Entry 6RWM (electron microscopy, 2.81 A resolution); this record covers chains A and I of the 16 polymer chains in the assembly.

[Chain A (and I)]
Protein: Pol protein
Source organism: Simian immunodeficiency virus
Notes: engineered mutation(s): S119D; chain I of this document is another copy of the same molecule, construct and numbering; everything in this record applies to it too
Reference sequence: E1ANT8 (E1ANT8_SIV); residues 1-289 here correspond to UniProt positions 735-1023 (UniProt number = residue number + 734)
Amino-acid sequence (290 residues; each row starts with the number of its first residue; numbering starts at 0):
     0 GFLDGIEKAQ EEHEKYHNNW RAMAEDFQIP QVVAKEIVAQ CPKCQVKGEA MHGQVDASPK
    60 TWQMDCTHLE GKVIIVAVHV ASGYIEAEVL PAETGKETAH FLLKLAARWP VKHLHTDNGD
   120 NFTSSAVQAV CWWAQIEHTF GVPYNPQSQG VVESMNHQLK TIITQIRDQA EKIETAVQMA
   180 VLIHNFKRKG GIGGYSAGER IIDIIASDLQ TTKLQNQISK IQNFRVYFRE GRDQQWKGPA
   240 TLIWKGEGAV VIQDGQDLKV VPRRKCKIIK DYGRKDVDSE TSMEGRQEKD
Not modelled in the structure: 270-289
Construct notes: expression tag (0); conflict D119 (Ala853 in E1ANT8)
Ion coordination: Zn2+: H12, H16, C40, C43; Mg2+ site 1: D64, D116 (together with Bictegravir); Mg2+ site 2: D64, E152 (together with Bictegravir)
Residues lining bound ligands: Bictegravir (KLQ): D64, D116, N117, G118, Y143, P145, Q146, E152
Reported in the primary citation:
  - Mg2+ coordination: D64, D116, E152
  - catalytic residues: D64, D116, E152
  - contacts within the chain: Q148-E152 (water-mediated contact), D116-Q148 (water-mediated contact)
  - binding site for Bictegravir: N117, G118

[Chain A / chain I interface]
Residue-residue contacts - 32 pairs, chain A then chain I:
  E11(A) - K186(I)  salt bridge
  K14(A) - Q168(I)  hydrogen bond (backbone-side chain)
  Y15(A) - I182(I)
  Y15(A) - K186(I)
  H16(A) - R187(I)  hydrogen bond (backbone-side chain)
  N17(A) - K186(I)
  N18(A) - K186(I)
  N18(A) - R187(I)
  N18(A) - K188(I)  hydrogen bond (side chain-backbone)
  R20(A) - K188(I)
  R20(A) - G189(I)
  A21(A) - K186(I)
  A21(A) - K188(I)
  E24(A) - K188(I)  salt bridge
  D25(A) - K188(I)  salt bridge
  K42(A) - Q164(I)
  K42(A) - D167(I)  salt bridge
  Q164(A) - K42(I)
  D167(A) - K42(I)  salt bridge
  Q168(A) - K14(I)
  I182(A) - Y15(I)
  K186(A) - Y15(I)
  K186(A) - N17(I)
  K186(A) - N18(I)
  K186(A) - A21(I)
  R187(A) - H16(I)  hydrogen bond (side chain-backbone)
  R187(A) - N18(I)
  K188(A) - N18(I)  hydrogen bond (backbone-side chain)
  K188(A) - A21(I)
  K188(A) - E24(I)  salt bridge
  K188(A) - D25(I)  salt bridge
  G189(A) - R20(I)
Interface residues without a listed pair, chain A (24 interface residues in all): E13, C43, T163, I165, G193
Interface residues without a listed pair, chain I (24 interface residues in all): E11, E13, C43, T163, I165, G193

[In short]
The chain A/chain I interface involves 24 residues from each chain, with 5 hydrogen bonds and 7 salt bridges.
Polar pairs include E11(A)-K186(I), E24(A)-K188(I) and D25(A)-K188(I). Bound to chain A: Bictegravir. H12(A),
H16(A), C40(A) and C43(A) coordinate Zn2+. The paper reports catalytic residues D64(A), D116(A) and E152(A); a
binding site for Bictegravir at N117(A) and G118(A).
Chain A and chain I are both Pol protein (Simian immunodeficiency virus); the structure, SIVrcm intasome in
complex with bictegravir, was determined by electron microscopy, deposited together with 6RWL, 6RWN and 6RWO.
